PDB entry 7CFG | X-ray diffraction, 3.20 A resolution | chain A

== Chain A ==
Name: Hemolysin
Organism: Thermus parvatiensis
Reference sequence: A0A109QFA5 (A0A109QFA5_9DEIN); residue numbers follow UniProt; this construct covers 26-182
Amino-acid sequence (169 residues; each row starts with the number of its first residue):
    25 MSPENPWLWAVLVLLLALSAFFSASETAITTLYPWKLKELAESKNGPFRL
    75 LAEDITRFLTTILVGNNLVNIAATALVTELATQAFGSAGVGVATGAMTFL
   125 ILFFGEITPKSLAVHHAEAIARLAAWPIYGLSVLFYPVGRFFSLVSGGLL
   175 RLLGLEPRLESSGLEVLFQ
Disordered / not traced: 25-27, 184-193
Differences from the reference sequence: initiating methionine (25); expression tag (183-193)
Metal / ion sites: Mg2+: S43, S47, N90, G129, E130; Zn2+: E63, E66, H139

== Summary ==
S43, S47, N90, G129 and E130 coordinate Mg2+. E63, E66 and H139 form the Zn2+ site.
Chain A is Hemolysin (Thermus parvatiensis); the structure, Structure of the transmembrane domain of the
bacterial CNNM/CorC family Mg2+ transporter in complex with Mg2+, was determined by X-ray diffraction,
deposited together with 7CFH and 7CFI.
